1RL4 - chain A; structure by X-ray diffraction, 2.18 A resolution.

== Chain A ==
Molecule: formylmethionine deformylase
From: Plasmodium falciparum
Notes: EC 3.5.1.31
UniProt: Q8I372 (Q8I372_PLAF7); residue numbers follow UniProt; this construct covers 59-236
Amino-acid sequence (188 residues; row label = number of the first residue in the row):
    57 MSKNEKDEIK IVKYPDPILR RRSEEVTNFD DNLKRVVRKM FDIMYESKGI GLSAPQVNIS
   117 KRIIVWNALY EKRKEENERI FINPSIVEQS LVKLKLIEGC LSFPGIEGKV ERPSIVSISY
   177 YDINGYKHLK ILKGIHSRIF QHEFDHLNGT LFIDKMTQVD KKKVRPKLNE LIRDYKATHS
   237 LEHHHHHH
Unresolved in the structure: 57-65, 124-134, 231-244
Construct notes: cloning artifact (57-58, 237-244)
Metal / ion sites: Co2+: Cys-156, His-198, His-202 (together with BRR)
Ligand contacts:
  - BL5 (2-{n'-[2-(5-amino-1-phenylcarbamoyl-pentylcarbamoyl)-hexyl]-hydrazinomethyl}-hexanoic acid(5-amino-1-phenylcarbamoyl-pentyl)-amide): Lys-151, Leu-152, Ile-153, Glu-163, Gly-190, Ile-191, Arg-194, Ile-195
  - BRR: Gly-105, Ile-106, Gly-107, Leu-108, Ser-109, Gln-112, Glu-154, Gly-155, Cys-156, Leu-157, Ser-158, Ile-195, His-198, Glu-199, His-202
What the authors report for this chain:
  - binding site for the ligand BRR: Ile-106, Glu-154, Ile-195, His-198
  - binding site for BL5: Ile-153
  - conformationally variable residues (order/disorder transition): Ala-124 to Glu-134
  - interface residues: Glu-144, Lys-183, Ile-187

== Overview ==
Chain A binds BRR and compound BL5. Cys-156, His-198 and His-202 coordinate Co2+. From the paper: a binding
site for the ligand BRR at Ile-106, Glu-154 and Ile-195 among others; a binding site for BL5 at Ile-153.
Chain A is formylmethionine deformylase (Plasmodium falciparum); the structure, Plasmodium falciparum peptide
deformylase complex with inhibitor, was determined by X-ray diffraction together with 1RQC from the same
study.
